PDB entry 4NAA | X-ray diffraction, 1.67 A resolution | chains A and B

== Chain A (and B) ==
Name: Ultraviolet-B receptor UVR8
From: Arabidopsis thaliana
Notes: chain B of this document is another copy of the same molecule, construct and numbering; everything in this record applies to it too
UniProt: Q9FN03 (UVR8_ARATH); residue numbers follow UniProt; this construct covers 13-381
Amino-acid sequence (377 residues; row label = number of the first residue in the row):
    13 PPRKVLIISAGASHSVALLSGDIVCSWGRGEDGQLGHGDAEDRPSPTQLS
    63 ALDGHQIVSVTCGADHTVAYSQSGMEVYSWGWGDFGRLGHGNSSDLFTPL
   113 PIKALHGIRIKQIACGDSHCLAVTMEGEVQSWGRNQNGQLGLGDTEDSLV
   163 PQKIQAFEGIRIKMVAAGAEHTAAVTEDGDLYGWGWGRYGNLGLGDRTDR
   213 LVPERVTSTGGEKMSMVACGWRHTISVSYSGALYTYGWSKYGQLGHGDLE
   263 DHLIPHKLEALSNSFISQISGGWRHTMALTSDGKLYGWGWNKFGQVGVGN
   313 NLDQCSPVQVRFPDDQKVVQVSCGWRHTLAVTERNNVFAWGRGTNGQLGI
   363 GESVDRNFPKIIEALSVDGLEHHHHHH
Not modelled in the structure: 382-389
Differences from the reference sequence: expression tag (382-389)
UniProt features mapped onto this chain:
  - mutagenesis: W39 (W39A: Loss of function, homodimerization and interaction with COP1; W39F: No effect on function, homodimerization and interaction with COP1 ...), W92 (W92A: No effect on function, homodimerization and interaction with COP1), W94 (W94A: No effect on function, homodimerization and interaction with COP1), W144 (W144A: Cannot interact with COP1; W144F: No effect on the interaction with COP1; W144Y: No effect on the interaction with COP1), G145 (G145S: In uvr8-15; loss of function and interaction with COP1), W196 to R200 (In uvr8-1; loss of function), W196 (W196A: No effect on function, homodimerization and interaction with COP1), W198 (W198A: No effect on function, homodimerization and interaction with COP1), G202 (G202R: In uvr8-9; loss of function and interaction with COP1), W233 (W233A: Reduces response to UV-B), W250 (W250A: No effect on function, homodimerization and interaction with COP1), G283 (G283E: In uvr8-5; loss of response to UV-B), 5 further mutagenesis entries in UniProt
What the authors report for this chain:
  - conformationally variable residues (side-chain flip): W233, G284, W285
  - contacts within the chain: W233-W285
  - self-association interface (contacts with another copy of this molecule); pairs are residue here / residue on that copy: D107-R286 (salt bridge), W94, W94, D96, D107, W285, R286

== Chain A / chain B interface ==
Contacting residue pairs (59; chain A residue first):
  R41(A) with R338(B)
  E43(A) with R338(B), salt bridge; R354(B), salt bridge; T356(B), hydrogen bond
  D44(A) with R338(B), salt bridge
  A52(A) with F305(B), hydrophobic; R354(B), hydrogen bond (backbone-side chain)
  E53(A) with R354(B), salt bridge; T356(B)
  W94(A) with W233(B), hydrophobic; W285(B); R286(B)
  D96(A) with W233(B); W250(B); W285(B); R286(B), salt bridge
  F97(A) with W233(B), hydrophobic; R234(B)
  S105(A) with K252(B)
  S106(A) with K252(B), hydrogen bond
  D107(A) with R286(B), salt bridge
  F109(A) with K304(B)
  R146(A) with R146(B); N149(B); E182(B), salt bridge
  Q148(A) with N149(B), hydrogen bond; W198(B); R200(B), hydrogen bond
  N149(A) with Q148(B), hydrogen bond
  T157(A) with R200(B), hydrogen bond (backbone-side chain)
  E182(A) with R146(B), salt bridge
  W198(A) with Q148(B)
  R200(A) with Q148(B), hydrogen bond; T157(B), hydrogen bond (side chain-backbone); E158(B), salt bridge
  W233(A) with W94(B), hydrophobic; D96(B); F97(B), hydrophobic
  R234(A) with F97(B)
  W250(A) with D96(B); S105(B)
  K252(A) with S105(B); S106(B), hydrogen bond
  W285(A) with W94(B); D96(B)
  R286(A) with W94(B); D96(B), salt bridge; D107(B), salt bridge
  K304(A) with F109(B)
  F305(A) with E43(B); A52(B), hydrophobic
  R338(A) with R41(B); E43(B), salt bridge; D44(B), salt bridge
  R354(A) with E43(B), salt bridge; A52(B), hydrogen bond (side chain-backbone); E53(B), salt bridge
  T356(A) with E43(B), hydrogen bond; E53(B)
Interface residues without a listed pair, chain A (37 interface residues in all): E158, Y201, D211, Y253, W302, W337, N357
Interface residues without a listed pair, chain B (37 interface residues in all): Y201, D211, Y253, W302, W337, N357
Interface features reported in the paper:
  - specific contacts: R286(A)-D107(B) (salt bridge)
  - interface residues, chain A: W285(A), R286(A)
  - interface residues, chain B: W94(B), D96(B), D107(B)

== Overview ==
The chain A/chain B interface involves 37 residues from each chain, with 12 hydrogen bonds and 15 salt
bridges. Among the polar pairs are E43(A)-R338(B), E43(A)-R354(B) and D44(A)-R338(B). The paper describes a
salt bridge between R286(A) and D107(B). The paper reports interface residues W285(A), R286(A) and W94(B)
among others; conformational variability at W233(A), G284(A) and W285(A).
Both chains are Ultraviolet-B receptor UVR8 (Arabidopsis thaliana). Entry 4NAA (Crystal structure of UVB
photoreceptor UVR8 from Arabidopsis thaliana and UV-induced structural changes at 120K) was determined by
X-ray diffraction together with 4NBM from the same study.
